Entry 5Y2S (X-ray diffraction, 0.90 A resolution); this record covers chain A.

== Chain A ==
Molecule: Carbonic anhydrase 2
From: Homo sapiens
Notes: EC 4.2.1.1
UniProtKB: P00918 (CAH2_HUMAN); the author numbering skips numbers that UniProt does not, so the offset changes along the chain: 1-125 = UniProt 1-125; 127-261 = UniProt 126-260
Chain sequence (260 residues; numbered 1 to 261; 1 number in that range is skipped by the numbering (no residue carries it; nothing is unmodelled there); the number before each row is that of its first residue):
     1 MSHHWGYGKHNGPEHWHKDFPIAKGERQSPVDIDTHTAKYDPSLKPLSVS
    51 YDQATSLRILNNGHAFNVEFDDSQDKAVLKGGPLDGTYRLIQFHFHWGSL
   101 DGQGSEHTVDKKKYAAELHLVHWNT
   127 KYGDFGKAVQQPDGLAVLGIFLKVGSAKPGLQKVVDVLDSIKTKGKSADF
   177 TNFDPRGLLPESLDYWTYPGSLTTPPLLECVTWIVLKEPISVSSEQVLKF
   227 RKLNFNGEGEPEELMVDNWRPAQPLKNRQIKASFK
Unresolved in the structure: 1-3
Ion coordination: Zn2+: His94, His96, His119
Ligand contacts:
  - carbon dioxide (CO2), molecule 1: His94, His119, Val121, Val143, Ser197, Leu198, Thr199, Trp209
  - carbon dioxide (CO2), molecule 2: Phe95, Trp97, Ala116, Leu148, Val218, Val223, Phe226
Swiss-Prot annotation at these positions:
  - active site: His64 (Proton donor/acceptor)
  - binding site (Zn(2+)): His94, His96, His119
  - binding site (substrate): Thr199, Thr200
  - site: Tyr7 (Fine-tunes the proton-transfer properties of H-64), Asn62 (Fine-tunes the proton-transfer properties of H-64), Asn67 (Fine-tunes the proton-transfer properties of H-64), Gln92 (Involved in the binding of some activators, including histamine and L-histidine)
  - modified residue: Ser2 (N-acetylserine), Ser166 (Phosphoserine), Ser173 (Phosphoserine)
From the paper describing this entry:
  - Zn2+ coordination: His94, His96, His119
  - binding site for carbon dioxide: Val223, Phe226
  - conformationally variable residues (side-chain flip): His64, Phe226
  - catalytic residues: His64 (citing earlier work)

== Summary ==
Chain A binds carbon dioxide. His94, His96 and His119 form the Zn2+ site. UniProt lists active-site residue
His64, 3 Zn2+-binding residues and substrate-binding residues Thr199 and Thr200. The paper reports the
catalytic residue His64; a binding site for carbon dioxide at Val223 and Phe226.
Chain A is Carbonic anhydrase 2 (Homo sapiens); the structure, 7.0 atm CO2-pressurized human carbonic
anhydrase II, was determined by X-ray diffraction (same publication as 5Y2R).
